7YYO - chains E and J of the 16 polymer chains in the assembly; structure by electron microscopy, 2.87 A resolution.

[Chain E]
Protein: Ribulose bisphosphate carboxylase large chain
Notes: EC 4.1.1.39
UniProt: A5CKD0 (A5CKD0_9CYAN); numbering as in UniProt (aligned over 1-470)
Sequence (470 residues; each row starts with the number of its first residue):
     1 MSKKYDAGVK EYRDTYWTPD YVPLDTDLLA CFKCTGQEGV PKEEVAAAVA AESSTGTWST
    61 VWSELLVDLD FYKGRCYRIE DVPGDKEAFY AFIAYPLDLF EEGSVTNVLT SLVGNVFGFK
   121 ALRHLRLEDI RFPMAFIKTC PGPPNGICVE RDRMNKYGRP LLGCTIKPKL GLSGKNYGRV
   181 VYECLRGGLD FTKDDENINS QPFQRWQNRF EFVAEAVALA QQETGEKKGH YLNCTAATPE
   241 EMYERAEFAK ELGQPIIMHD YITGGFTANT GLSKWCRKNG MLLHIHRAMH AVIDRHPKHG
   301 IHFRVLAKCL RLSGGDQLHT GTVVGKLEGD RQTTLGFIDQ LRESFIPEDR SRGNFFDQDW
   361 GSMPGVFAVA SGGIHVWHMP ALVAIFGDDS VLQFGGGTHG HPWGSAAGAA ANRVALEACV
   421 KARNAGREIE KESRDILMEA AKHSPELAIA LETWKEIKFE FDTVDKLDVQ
Unresolved in the structure: 1-10, 329, 457-470
Ion coordination: Mg2+ near Gly-373 (its only coordinating residue here)
Ligand contacts: 2-carboxyarabinitol-1,5-diphosphate (CAP): Lys-167, Gly-372, Gly-373, Phe-394, Gly-395, Gly-396, Gly-397, Gly-400, Trp-454

[Chain J]
Protein: Ribulose bisphosphate carboxylase small chain
Notes: EC 4.1.1.39
UniProt: A0A182AM64 (A0A182AM64_9CYAN); numbering as in UniProt (aligned over 1-113)
Sequence (113 residues; row label = number of the first residue in the row):
     1 MPFKSTVGDY QTVATLETFG FLPPMTQDEI YDQIAYIIAQ GWSPLIEHVH PSRSMATYWS
    61 YWKLPFFGEK DLGVIVSELE ACHRAYPDHH VRLVGYDAYT QSQGACFVVF EGR
Unresolved in the structure: 1-5

[Chain E / chain J interface]
Pairs across the interface (12; chain E residue first):
  Trp-62(E) / Tyr-61(J)  hydrophobic
  Trp-62(E) / Leu-64(J)  hydrophobic
  Trp-62(E) / Pro-65(J)
  Trp-62(E) / Phe-67(J)
  Leu-65(E) / Phe-67(J)
  Leu-66(E) / Phe-67(J)
  Leu-66(E) / Tyr-96(J)
  Leu-66(E) / Gln-101(J)  hydrogen bond (backbone-side chain)
  Val-67(E) / Ala-98(J)
  Val-67(E) / Gln-101(J)
  Asp-68(E) / Ala-98(J)  hydrogen bond (backbone-backbone)
  Asp-68(E) / Tyr-99(J)

[Summary]
5 residues of chain E face 8 of chain J across their interface; the contacts include 2 hydrogen bonds. Polar
contacts include Leu-66(E)/Gln-101(J) and Asp-68(E)/Ala-98(J). Chain E binds
2-carboxyarabinitol-1,5-diphosphate.
Chain E is Ribulose bisphosphate carboxylase large chain and chain J is Ribulose bisphosphate carboxylase
small chain; the structure, Cryo-EM structure of an a-carboxysome RuBisCO enzyme at 2.9 A resolution, was
determined by electron microscopy (same publication as 8CMY).
